PDB entry 5NEA | X-ray diffraction, 1.30 A resolution | chain A

[Chain A]
Protein: Carbonic anhydrase 2
Organism: Homo sapiens
Notes: EC 4.2.1.1
UniProt: P00918 (CAH2_HUMAN); the author numbering skips numbers that UniProt does not, so the offset changes along the chain: 1-125 = UniProt 1-125; 127-261 = UniProt 126-260
Chain sequence (260 residues; numbered 1 to 261; 1 number in that range is skipped by the numbering (no residue carries it; nothing is unmodelled there); the number before each row is that of its first residue):
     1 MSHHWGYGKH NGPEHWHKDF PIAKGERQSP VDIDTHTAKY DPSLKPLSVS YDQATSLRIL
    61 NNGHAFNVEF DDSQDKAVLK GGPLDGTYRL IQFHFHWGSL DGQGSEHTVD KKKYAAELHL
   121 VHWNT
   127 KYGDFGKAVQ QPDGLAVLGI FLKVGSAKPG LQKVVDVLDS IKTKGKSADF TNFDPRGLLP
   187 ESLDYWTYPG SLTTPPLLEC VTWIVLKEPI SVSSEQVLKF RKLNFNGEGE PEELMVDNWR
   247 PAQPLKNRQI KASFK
Not modelled in the structure: 1-3
Metal / ion sites: Zn2+: His-94, His-96, His-119 (together with 8V8)
Residues lining bound ligands:
  - 8V8 (4-(2-methyl-1,3-oxazol-5-yl)benzenesulfonamide), molecule 1: His-4, Trp-5, His-10, Asn-11, His-15, Trp-16, Lys-18, Asp-19, Phe-20
  - 8V8, molecule 2: Gln-92, His-94, His-96, Glu-106, His-119, Val-121, Phe-131, Val-143, Ser-197, Leu-198, Thr-199, Thr-200, Pro-201, Pro-202, Trp-209

[Summary]
Chain A binds compound 8V8. His-94, His-96 and His-119 coordinate Zn2+.
Chain A is Carbonic anhydrase 2 (Homo sapiens); the structure, Crystal structure of human carbonic anhydrase
II in complex with the inhibitor 4-(2-methyl-1,3-oxazol-5-yl)benzene-1-sulfonammide, was determined by X-ray
diffraction (same publication as 5NEE).
